8E2Z - chains A and B of the 3 polymer chains in the assembly; structure by X-ray diffraction, 1.13 A resolution.

Chain A:
Name: MHC class I protein (Fragment)
Source organism: Homo sapiens
Notes: engineered mutation(s): E76C
UniProt: A0A3G6II09 (A0A3G6II09_HUMAN); residues 1-276 here correspond to UniProt positions 25-300 (UniProt number = residue number + 24)
Chain sequence (276 residues; row label = number of the first residue in the row):
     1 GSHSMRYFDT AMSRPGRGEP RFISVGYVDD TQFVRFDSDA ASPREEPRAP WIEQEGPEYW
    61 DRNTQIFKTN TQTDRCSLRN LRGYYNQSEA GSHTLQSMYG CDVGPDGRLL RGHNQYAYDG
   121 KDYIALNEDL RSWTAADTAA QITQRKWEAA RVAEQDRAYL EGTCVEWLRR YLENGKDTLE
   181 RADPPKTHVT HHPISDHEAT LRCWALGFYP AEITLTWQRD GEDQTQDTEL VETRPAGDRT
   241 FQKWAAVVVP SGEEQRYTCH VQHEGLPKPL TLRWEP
Unresolved in the structure: 54-59, 276
Construct notes: conflict C76 (Glu100 in A0A3G6II09)
Cystine bridges: C101-C164, C203-C259
What the authors report for this chain:
  - conformationally variable residues (order/disorder transition, side-chain flip): Q54 to Y59, R62, N63

Chain B:
Name: Beta-2-microglobulin
Source organism: Homo sapiens
UniProt: P61769 (B2MG_HUMAN); residues 1-99 here correspond to UniProt positions 21-119 (UniProt number = residue number + 20)
Chain sequence (100 residues; numbered 0 to 99; the number before each row is that of its first residue; numbering starts at 0):
     0 MIQRTPKIQV YSRHPAENGK SNFLNCYVSG FHPSDIEVDL LKNGERIEKV EHSDLSFSKD
    60 WSFYLLYYTE FTPTEKDEYA CRVNHVTLSQ PKIVKWDRDM
Construct notes: initiating methionine (0)
UniProt features mapped onto this chain:
  - modified residue: Q2 (Pyrrolidone carboxylic acid)
  - glycosylation: I1 (N-linked (Glc) (glycation) isoleucine), K19 (N-linked (Glc) (glycation) lysine), K41 (N-linked (Glc) (glycation) lysine), K48 (N-linked (Glc) (glycation) lysine), K58 (N-linked (Glc) (glycation) lysine), K91 (N-linked (Glc) (glycation) lysine), K94 (N-linked (Glc) (glycation) lysine)
Cystine bridges: C25-C80

How chain A and chain B interact:
Residue-residue contacts (58):
  F8(A) - S55(B)
  F8(A) - F56(B)
  D9(A) - F56(B)
  T10(A) - F56(B)
  T10(A) - F62(B)
  M12(A) - S33(B)
  M12(A) - D34(B)
  V25(A) - D53(B)
  V25(A) - L54(B)
  V25(A) - S55(B)
  Y27(A) - S55(B)
  Y27(A) - Y63(B)  hydrogen bond
  Q32(A) - D53(B)  hydrogen bond
  R35(A) - D53(B)  salt bridge
  P47(A) - D53(B)
  H93(A) - M0(B)
  Q96(A) - H31(B)  hydrogen bond
  Q96(A) - F56(B)
  Q96(A) - W60(B)  hydrogen bond (side chain-backbone)
  Q96(A) - F62(B)
  S97(A) - F56(B)
  M98(A) - F56(B)  hydrophobic
  M98(A) - K58(B)
  M98(A) - W60(B)  hydrophobic
  Q115(A) - W60(B)
  Y116(A) - W60(B)
  A117(A) - W60(B)  hydrophobic
  D119(A) - M0(B)
  D119(A) - I1(B)
  D119(A) - H31(B)
  G120(A) - I1(B)
  G120(A) - R3(B)  hydrogen bond (backbone-side chain)
  G120(A) - H31(B)
  D122(A) - W60(B)  hydrogen bond
  H192(A) - D98(B)
  R202(A) - D98(B)  hydrogen bond (side chain-backbone)
  W204(A) - D98(B)
  W204(A) - M99(B)
  V231(A) - Q8(B)
  E232(A) - Q8(B)  hydrogen bond (backbone-side chain)
  E232(A) - Y26(B)
  E232(A) - S28(B)  hydrogen bond
  T233(A) - Y26(B)
  R234(A) - Q8(B)  hydrogen bond
  R234(A) - Y10(B)
  R234(A) - Y26(B)
  R234(A) - M99(B)  hydrogen bond (side chain-backbone)
  P235(A) - Y10(B)  hydrogen bond (backbone-side chain)
  P235(A) - N24(B)
  P235(A) - Y26(B)
  A236(A) - R12(B)  hydrogen bond (backbone-side chain)
  A236(A) - N24(B)  hydrogen bond (backbone-side chain)
  G237(A) - R12(B)  hydrogen bond (backbone-side chain)
  D238(A) - H13(B)
  Q242(A) - Y10(B)
  Q242(A) - S11(B)  hydrogen bond (side chain-backbone)
  Q242(A) - R12(B)  hydrogen bond (side chain-backbone)
  W244(A) - M99(B)  hydrogen bond (side chain-backbone)
Other interface residues (no listed pair), chain A (37 interface residues in all): R17, R21, I23, S92, T94
Other interface residues (no listed pair), chain B (28 interface residues in all): K6, P32, S57, L65

In short:
37 residues of chain A and 28 residues of chain B are in contact; the contacts include 18 hydrogen bonds and 1
salt bridge. Polar contacts include R35(A)-D53(B), Y27(A)-Y63(B) and Q32(A)-D53(B). The paper reports
conformational variability at Q54(A), R62(A) and N63(A).
Here chain A is MHC class I protein (Fragment) and chain B is Beta-2-microglobulin, both from Homo sapiens.
Entry 8E2Z (Structures of HLA-B8E76C loaded with long peptides reveal novel features at the N-terminus of the
groove) was determined by X-ray diffraction (same publication as 8E13, 8E8I and 8EC5).
